7OIL - chain AAA; structure by X-ray diffraction, 1.95 A resolution.

# Chain AAA
Name: Phosphatidylinositol 4,5-bisphosphate 3-kinase catalytic subunit delta isoform
Organism: Mus musculus
Notes: EC 2.7.1.137, 2.7.1.153
UniProt: O35904 (PK3CD_MOUSE); the construct lacks a stretch of the UniProt sequence and is renumbered around it, so the offset changes along the chain: -6 to 98 = UniProt 1-105; 106-494 = UniProt 106-494; 495-497 = UniProt 503-505; 511-1044 = UniProt 510-1043
Amino-acid sequence (1084 residues; numbered -39 to 1044 plus 11 insertion-coded residues; 11 numbers in that range are skipped by the numbering (no residue carries them; nothing is unmodelled there); the number before each row is that of its first residue; a row labelled like 494A-494H holds insertion residues (494A, then the next letters in order); numbers below 1 keep their minus sign (Met-39 is residue -39)):
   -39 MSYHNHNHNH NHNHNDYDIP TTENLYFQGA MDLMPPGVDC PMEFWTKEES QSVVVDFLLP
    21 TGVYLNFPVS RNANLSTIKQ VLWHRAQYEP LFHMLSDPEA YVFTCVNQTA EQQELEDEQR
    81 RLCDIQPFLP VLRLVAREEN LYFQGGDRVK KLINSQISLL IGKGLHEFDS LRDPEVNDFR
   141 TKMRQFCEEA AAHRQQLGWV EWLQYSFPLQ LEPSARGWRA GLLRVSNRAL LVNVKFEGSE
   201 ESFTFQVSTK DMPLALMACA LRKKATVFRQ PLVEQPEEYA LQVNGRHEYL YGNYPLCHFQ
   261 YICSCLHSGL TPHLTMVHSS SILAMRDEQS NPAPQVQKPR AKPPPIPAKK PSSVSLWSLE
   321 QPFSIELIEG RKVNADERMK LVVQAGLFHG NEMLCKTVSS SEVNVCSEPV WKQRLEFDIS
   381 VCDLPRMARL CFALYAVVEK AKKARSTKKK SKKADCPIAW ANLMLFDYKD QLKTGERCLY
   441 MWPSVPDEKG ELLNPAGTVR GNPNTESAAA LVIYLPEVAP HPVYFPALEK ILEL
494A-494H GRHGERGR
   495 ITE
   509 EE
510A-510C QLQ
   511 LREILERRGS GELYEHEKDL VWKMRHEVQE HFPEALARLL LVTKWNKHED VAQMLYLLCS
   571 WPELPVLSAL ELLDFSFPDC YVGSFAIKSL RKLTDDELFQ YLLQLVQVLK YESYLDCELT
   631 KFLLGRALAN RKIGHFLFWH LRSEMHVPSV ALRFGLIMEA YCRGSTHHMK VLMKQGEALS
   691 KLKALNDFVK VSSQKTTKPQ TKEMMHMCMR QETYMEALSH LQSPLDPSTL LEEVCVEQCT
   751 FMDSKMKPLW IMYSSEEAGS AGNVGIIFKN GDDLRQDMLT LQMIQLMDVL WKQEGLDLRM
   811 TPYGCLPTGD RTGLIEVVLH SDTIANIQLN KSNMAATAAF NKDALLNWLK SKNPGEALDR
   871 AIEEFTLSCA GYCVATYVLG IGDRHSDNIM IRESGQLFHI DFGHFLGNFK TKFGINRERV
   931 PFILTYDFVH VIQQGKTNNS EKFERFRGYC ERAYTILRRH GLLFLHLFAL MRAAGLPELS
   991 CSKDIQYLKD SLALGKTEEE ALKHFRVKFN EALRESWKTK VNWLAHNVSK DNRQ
Not modelled in the structure: -39 to 108, 174-186, 231-234, 292-315, 336-338, 399-414, 446-451, 480-481, 494A-494H, 510A-510C, 518-521, 920-928, 1028-1044
Differences from the reference sequence: initiating methionine (-39); expression tag (-38 to -7); insertion (99-105, 510A)
UniProt features mapped onto this chain:
  - region: Phe751 to Lys757 (G-loop), Gly890 to Asn898 (Catalytic loop), His909 to Thr935 (Activation loop)
  - modified residue: Tyr524 (Phosphotyrosine), Ser1039 (Phosphoserine)
Ligand contacts: 141754136 (VEN; 2-[(1S)-1-cyclopropylethyl]-5-[4-methyl-2-[[6-(2-oxidanylidenepyrrolidin-1-yl)pyridin-2-yl]amino]-1,3-thiazol-5-yl]-7-methylsulfonyl-3H-isoindol-1-one): Met752, Pro758, Trp760, Ile777, Lys779, Leu784, Asp787, Met788, Leu791, Tyr813, Cys815, Ile825, Glu826, Val827, Val828, Ser831, Asp832, Thr833, Asn836, Met900, Phe908, Ile910, Asp911, Phe912

# In short
Bound to chain AAA: 141754136.
Chain AAA is Phosphatidylinositol 4,5-bisphosphate 3-kinase catalytic subunit delta isoform (Mus musculus);
the structure, mPI3Kd in complex with compound 58, was determined by X-ray diffraction, deposited together
with 7OI4, 7OIJ and 7OIS.
